PDB entry 2C2E | X-ray diffraction, 2.61 A resolution | chains A and T of the 3 polymer chains in the assembly

== Chain A ==
Molecule: DNA polymerase IV
From: Sulfolobus solfataricus
Notes: EC 2.7.7.7
Reference sequence: Q97W02 (DPO42_SULSO); residue numbers follow UniProt; this construct covers 1-352
Chain sequence (358 residues; row label = number of the first residue in the row; numbers below 1 keep their minus sign (His-5 is residue -5)):
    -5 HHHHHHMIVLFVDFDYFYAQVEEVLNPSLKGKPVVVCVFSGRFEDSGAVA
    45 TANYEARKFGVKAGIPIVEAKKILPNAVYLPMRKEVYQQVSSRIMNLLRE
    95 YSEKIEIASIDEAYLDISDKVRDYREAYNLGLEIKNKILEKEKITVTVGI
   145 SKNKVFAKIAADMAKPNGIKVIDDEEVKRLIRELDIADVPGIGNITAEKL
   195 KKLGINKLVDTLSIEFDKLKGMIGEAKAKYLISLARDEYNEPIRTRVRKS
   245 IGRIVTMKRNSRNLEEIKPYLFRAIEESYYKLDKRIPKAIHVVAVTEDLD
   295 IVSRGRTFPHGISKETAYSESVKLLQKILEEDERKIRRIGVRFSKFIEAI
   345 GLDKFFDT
Not modelled in the structure: -5 to 0, 343-352
Ion coordination: Ca2+ site 1: Asp7, Asp105, Glu106 (together with 2'-deoxycytidine-5'-triphosphate) (shared with 1 residue of chain P); Ca2+ site 2: Asp7, Phe8, Asp105 (together with 2'-deoxycytidine-5'-triphosphate); Ca2+ site 3: Ala181, Ile186
Residues lining bound ligands: 2'-deoxycytidine-5'-triphosphate (DCP): Asp7, Phe8, Asp9, Tyr10, Phe11, Tyr12, Val43, Ala44, Thr45, Tyr48, Arg51, Ala57, Gly58, Asp105, Glu106, Lys159
Swiss-Prot annotation at these positions:
  - active site: Glu106
  - binding site (Mg(2+)): Asp7, Asp105
  - site: Tyr12 (Substrate discrimination)
What the authors report for this chain:
  - binding site for the 14-nt DNA strand: Ala102
  - binding site for the 18-nt DNA strand (chain T): Arg332
  - specificity-determining residues: Arg332 (proposed by the authors, not directly observed)

== Chain T ==
Molecule: 18-nt DNA strand
Sequence (18 nucleotides; row label = number of the first residue in the row):
     1 TCACGGAATCCTTCCCCC
Not modelled in the structure: 1-3
Modified / non-standard residues: 8OG (8-oxo-2'-deoxy-guanosine-5'-monophosphate) at position 5

== How chain A and chain T interact ==
Contacting residue pairs (33):
  Val32(A) - 8OG_5(T)  sugar contact
  Phe33(A) - DG6(T)  phosphate contact
  Ser34(A) - 8OG_5(T)  hydrogen bond to the phosphate
  Ser34(A) - DG6(T)  phosphate contact
  Ser40(A) - 8OG_5(T)  phosphate contact
  Gly41(A) - DC4(T)  sugar contact
  Gly41(A) - 8OG_5(T)  hydrogen bond to the phosphate
  Ala42(A) - 8OG_5(T)  hydrogen bond to the sugar
  Pro60(A) - DC4(T)  base contact
  Gly218(A) - DT12(T)  phosphate contact
  Glu219(A) - DT12(T)  phosphate contact
  Ala220(A) - DC11(T)  phosphate contact
  Ala220(A) - DT12(T)  phosphate contact
  Lys221(A) - DC10(T)  hydrogen bond to the phosphate
  Lys221(A) - DC11(T)  salt bridge to the phosphate
  Arg240(A) - DC10(T)  salt bridge to the phosphate
  Arg242(A) - DA8(T)  salt bridge to the phosphate
  Arg242(A) - DT9(T)  phosphate contact
  Lys243(A) - DT9(T)  hydrogen bond to the phosphate
  Ser244(A) - DA8(T)  phosphate contact
  Ser244(A) - DT9(T)  phosphate contact
  Ile245(A) - DA8(T)  phosphate contact
  Gly246(A) - DA8(T)  hydrogen bond to the phosphate
  Arg247(A) - DA7(T)  salt bridge to the phosphate
  Ile248(A) - DG6(T)  phosphate contact
  Ile248(A) - DA7(T)  hydrogen bond to the phosphate
  Thr250(A) - DG6(T)  hydrogen bond to the phosphate
  Arg331(A) - DC4(T)  hydrogen bond to the phosphate
  Arg331(A) - 8OG_5(T)  salt bridge to the phosphate
  Arg332(A) - 8OG_5(T)  sugar contact
  Arg332(A) - DG6(T)  phosphate contact
  Arg336(A) - DA7(T)  sugar contact
  Arg336(A) - DA8(T)  salt bridge to the phosphate
Also at the interface, not in a pair above, chain A (30 interface residues in all): Val43, Ala44, Gly58, Lys78, Ile217, Val249, Lys275

== Overview ==
The interface between chain A and chain T involves 30 residues on one side and 9 on the other; the contacts
include 9 hydrogen bonds and 6 salt bridges. Polar pairs include Ala42(A)-8OG_5(T), Ser34(A)-8OG_5(T) and
Gly41(A)-8OG_5(T). From the paper: a binding site for the 14-nt DNA strand at Ala102(A); a binding site for
the 18-nt DNA strand (chain T) at Arg332(A).
Here chain A is DNA polymerase IV (Sulfolobus solfataricus) and chain T is an 18-nt DNA strand. Entry 2C2E
(Efficient and High Fidelity Incorporation of dCTP Opposite 7,8- Dihydro-8-oxodeoxyguanosine by Sulfolobus
solfataricus DNA Polymerase Dpo4) was determined by X-ray diffraction (same publication as 2C22, 2C28, 2C2D
and 2C2R).
